PDB entry 8TEP | electron microscopy, 3.50 A resolution | chains M and S of the 26 polymer chains in the assembly

[Chain M]
Molecule: Major capsid protein
Organism: Human herpesvirus 5 strain AD169
UniProt: P16729 (MCP_HCMVA); residues 1-1370 here = UniProt positions 1-1370
Amino-acid sequence (1370 residues; numbered 1 to 1370; the number before each row is that of its first residue):
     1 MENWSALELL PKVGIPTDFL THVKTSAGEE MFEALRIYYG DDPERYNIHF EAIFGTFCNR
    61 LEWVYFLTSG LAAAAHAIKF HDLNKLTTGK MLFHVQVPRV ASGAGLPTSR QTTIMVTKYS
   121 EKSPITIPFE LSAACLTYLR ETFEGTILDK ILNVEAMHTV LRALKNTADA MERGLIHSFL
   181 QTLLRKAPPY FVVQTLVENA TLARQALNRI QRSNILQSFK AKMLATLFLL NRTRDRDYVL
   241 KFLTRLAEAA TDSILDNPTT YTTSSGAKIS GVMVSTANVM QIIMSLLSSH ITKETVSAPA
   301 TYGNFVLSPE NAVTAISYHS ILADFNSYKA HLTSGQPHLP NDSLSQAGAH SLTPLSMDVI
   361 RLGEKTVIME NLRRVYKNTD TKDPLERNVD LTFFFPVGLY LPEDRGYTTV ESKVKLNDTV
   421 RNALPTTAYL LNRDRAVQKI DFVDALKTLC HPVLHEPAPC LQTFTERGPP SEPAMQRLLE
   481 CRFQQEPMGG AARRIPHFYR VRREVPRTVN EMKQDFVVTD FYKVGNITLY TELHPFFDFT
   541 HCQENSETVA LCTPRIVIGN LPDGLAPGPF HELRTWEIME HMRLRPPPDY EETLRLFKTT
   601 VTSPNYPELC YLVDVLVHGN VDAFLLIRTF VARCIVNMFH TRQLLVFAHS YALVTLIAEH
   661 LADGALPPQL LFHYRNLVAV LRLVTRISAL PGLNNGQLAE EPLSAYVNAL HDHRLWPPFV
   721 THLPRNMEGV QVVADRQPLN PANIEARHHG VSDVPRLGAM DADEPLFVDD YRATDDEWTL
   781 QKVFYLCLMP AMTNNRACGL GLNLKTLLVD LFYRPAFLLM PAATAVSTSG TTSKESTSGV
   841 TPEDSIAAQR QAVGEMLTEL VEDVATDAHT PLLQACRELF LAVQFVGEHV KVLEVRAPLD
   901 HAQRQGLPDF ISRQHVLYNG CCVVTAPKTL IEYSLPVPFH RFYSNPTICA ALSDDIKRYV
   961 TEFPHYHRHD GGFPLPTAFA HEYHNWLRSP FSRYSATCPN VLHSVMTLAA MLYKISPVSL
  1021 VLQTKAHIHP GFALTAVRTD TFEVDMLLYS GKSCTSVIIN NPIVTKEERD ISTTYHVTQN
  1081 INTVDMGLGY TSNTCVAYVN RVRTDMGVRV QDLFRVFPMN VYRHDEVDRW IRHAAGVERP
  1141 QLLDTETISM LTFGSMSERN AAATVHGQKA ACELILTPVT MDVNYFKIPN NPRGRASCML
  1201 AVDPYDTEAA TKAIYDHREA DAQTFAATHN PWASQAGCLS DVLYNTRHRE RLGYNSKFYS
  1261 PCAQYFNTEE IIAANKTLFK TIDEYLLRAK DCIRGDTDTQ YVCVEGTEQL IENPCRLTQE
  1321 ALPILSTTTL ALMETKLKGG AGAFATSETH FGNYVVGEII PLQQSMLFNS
Unresolved in the structure: 825-844
Disulfide bonds: Cys1292-Cys1303

[Chain S]
Molecule: Small capsomere-interacting protein
Organism: Human herpesvirus 5 strain AD169
UniProt: Q7M6N6 (SCP_HCMVA); residue numbers follow UniProt; this construct covers 1-75
Amino-acid sequence (75 residues; each row starts with the number of its first residue):
     1 MSNTAPGPTV ANKRDEKHRH VVNVVLELPT EISEATHPVL ATMLSKYTRM SSLFNDKCAF
    61 KLDLLRMVAV SRTRR
Unresolved in the structure: 1-12

[How chain M and chain S interact]
Residue-residue contacts (52):
  Leu625(M) - Arg75(S)
  Leu626(M) - Thr73(S)
  Gly750(M) - Arg66(S)
  Gly750(M) - Met67(S)
  Gly750(M) - Val70(S)
  Val751(M) - Arg66(S)  hydrogen bond (backbone-side chain)
  Val751(M) - Met67(S)
  Ser752(M) - Met43(S)
  Ser752(M) - Lys46(S)  hydrogen bond
  Ser752(M) - Asp63(S)
  Ser752(M) - Arg66(S)
  Ser752(M) - Met67(S)
  Asp753(M) - Asp63(S)
  Asp753(M) - Arg66(S)
  Val754(M) - Tyr47(S)  hydrophobic
  Val754(M) - Phe60(S)  hydrophobic
  Val754(M) - Asp63(S)
  Leu757(M) - Ala59(S)
  Leu757(M) - Leu62(S)  hydrophobic
  Leu757(M) - Asp63(S)
  Gly758(M) - Ala59(S)
  Lys805(M) - Cys58(S)
  Lys805(M) - Ala59(S)
  Leu808(M) - Leu62(S)  hydrophobic
  Val809(M) - Lys61(S)
  Phe812(M) - Leu65(S)  hydrophobic
  Tyr813(M) - Leu26(S)  hydrogen bond (side chain-backbone)
  Tyr813(M) - Leu28(S)
  Tyr813(M) - Lys61(S)
  Tyr813(M) - Leu65(S)  hydrophobic
  Leu818(M) - Leu28(S)  hydrophobic
  Leu818(M) - His37(S)
  Leu818(M) - Leu65(S)  hydrophobic
  Leu818(M) - Val68(S)
  Leu819(M) - Ile32(S)  hydrophobic
  Met820(M) - Arg72(S)  hydrogen bond (backbone-side chain)
  Pro821(M) - Arg72(S)
  Ala823(M) - Arg74(S)
  Phe880(M) - Leu65(S)
  Phe880(M) - Val68(S)  hydrophobic
  Phe880(M) - Ala69(S)  hydrophobic
  Leu881(M) - Ala69(S)
  Leu881(M) - Arg72(S)
  Val883(M) - Leu62(S)  hydrophobic
  Val883(M) - Leu65(S)
  Val883(M) - Arg66(S)
  Val883(M) - Ala69(S)  hydrophobic
  Gln884(M) - Arg66(S)  hydrogen bond (backbone-side chain)
  Gln884(M) - Ala69(S)  hydrogen bond (side chain-backbone)
  Gln884(M) - Val70(S)
  Gln884(M) - Thr73(S)
  Val886(M) - Arg66(S)
Interface residues without a listed pair, chain M (29 interface residues in all): His748, His749, Arg756, Met760, Ala822
Interface residues without a listed pair, chain S (24 interface residues in all): Leu64

[In short]
29 residues of chain M and 24 residues of chain S are in contact; the contacts include 6 hydrogen bonds. Polar
pairs include Val751(M)-Arg66(S), Ser752(M)-Lys46(S) and Tyr813(M)-Leu26(S).
Chain M is Major capsid protein and chain S is Small capsomere-interacting protein, both from Human
herpesvirus 5 strain AD169; the structure, Human cytomegalovirus portal vertex, virion configuration 1 (VC1),
was determined by electron microscopy together with 8TES, 8TET, 8TEU and 8TEW from the same study.
